1QKC - chain A; structure by X-ray diffraction, 3.10 A resolution.

== Chain A ==
Name: Ferric hydroxamate receptor
Source organism: Escherichia coli K-12
Reference sequence: P06971 (FHUA_ECOLI); the construct has insertions or renumbered stretches relative to UniProt, so the offset changes along the chain: 1-405 = UniProt 34-438; 417-725 = UniProt 439-747
Sequence (725 residues; numbered 1 to 725; the number before each row is that of its first residue):
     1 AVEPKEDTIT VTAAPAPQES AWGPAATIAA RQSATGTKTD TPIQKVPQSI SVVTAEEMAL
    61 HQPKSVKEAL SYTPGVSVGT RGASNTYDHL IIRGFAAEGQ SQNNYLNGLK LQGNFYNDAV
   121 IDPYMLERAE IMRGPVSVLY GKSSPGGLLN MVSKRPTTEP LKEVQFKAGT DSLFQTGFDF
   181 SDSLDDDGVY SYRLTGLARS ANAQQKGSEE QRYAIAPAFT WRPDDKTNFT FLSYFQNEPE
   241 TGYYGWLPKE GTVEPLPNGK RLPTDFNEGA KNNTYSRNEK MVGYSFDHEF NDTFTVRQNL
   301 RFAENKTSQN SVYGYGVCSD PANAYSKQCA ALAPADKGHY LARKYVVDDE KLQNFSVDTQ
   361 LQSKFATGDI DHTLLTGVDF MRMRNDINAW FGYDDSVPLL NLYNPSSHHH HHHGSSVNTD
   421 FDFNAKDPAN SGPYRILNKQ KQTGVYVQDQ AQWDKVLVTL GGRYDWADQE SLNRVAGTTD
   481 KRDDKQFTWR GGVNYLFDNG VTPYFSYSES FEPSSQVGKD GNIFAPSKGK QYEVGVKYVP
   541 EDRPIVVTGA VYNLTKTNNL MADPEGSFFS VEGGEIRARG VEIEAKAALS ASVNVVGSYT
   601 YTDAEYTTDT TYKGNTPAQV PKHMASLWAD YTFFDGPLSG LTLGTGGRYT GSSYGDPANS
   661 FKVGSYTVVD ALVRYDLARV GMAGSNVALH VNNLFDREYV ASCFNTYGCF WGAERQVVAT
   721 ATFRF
Disordered / not traced: 1-18
Differences from the reference sequence: insertion (406-416)
Disulfide bonds: Cys318-Cys329, Cys703-Cys709
Bound ions: Ni2+: His412 (together with phosphate ion)
Residues lining bound ligands:
  - delta-2-albomycin a1 (ALB): Arg81, Tyr87, Gly99, Gln100, Phe115, Tyr116, Tyr244, Trp246, Tyr313, Tyr315, Lys344, Phe391, Gly392, Tyr393, Tyr434, Gln516, Val517, Phe568, Phe569, Phe704
  - diphosphate / 3-hydroxy-tetradecanoic acid / 2-amino-2,3-dideoxy-alpha-D-glucoyranose / L-glycero-alpha-D-manno-heptopyranose / 3-deoxy-manno-oct-2-ulosonic acid / 2-amino-2-deoxy-alpha-D-glucopyranose: Pro217, Phe229, Phe231, Phe235, Lys280, Val282, Gly283, Tyr284, Gln298, Leu300, Phe302, Glu304, Lys351, Gln353, Phe355, Phe380, Arg382, Arg384, Asp386, Leu437, Lys439, Lys441, Leu472, Arg474
UniProt features mapped onto this chain:
  - motif: Asp7 to Ala14 (TonB box), Gly708 to Phe725 (TonB C-terminal box)
  - binding site (ferrichrome): Arg81, Gln100, Phe115, Tyr116, Tyr244 to Trp246, Tyr313 to Tyr315, Phe391, Ala713
  - site: Pro544 (Interaction with phage T5 RBP-pb5)

== Summary ==
Ligands of chain A: diphosphate / 3-hydroxy-tetradecanoic acid / 2-amino-2,3-dideoxy-alpha-D-glucoyranose /
L-glycero-alpha-D-manno-heptopyranose / 3-deoxy-manno-oct-2-ulosonic acid /
2-amino-2-deoxy-alpha-D-glucopyranose and delta-2-albomycin a1. From UniProt: 12 ferrichrome-binding residues.
Chain A is Ferric hydroxamate receptor (Escherichia coli K-12); the structure, Escherichia coli ferric
hydroxamate uptake receptor (fhua) in complex delta two-albomycin, was determined by X-ray diffraction,
deposited together with 1QJQ.
